9Q8F - chain A; structure by X-ray diffraction, 1.50 A resolution.

== Chain A ==
Name: Cryptochrome/photolyase family protein
Source organism: Caulobacter vibrioides
UniProt: Q9AAF5 (Q9AAF5_CAUVC); residues 1-509 here = UniProt positions 1-509
Chain sequence (509 residues; row label = number of the first residue in the row):
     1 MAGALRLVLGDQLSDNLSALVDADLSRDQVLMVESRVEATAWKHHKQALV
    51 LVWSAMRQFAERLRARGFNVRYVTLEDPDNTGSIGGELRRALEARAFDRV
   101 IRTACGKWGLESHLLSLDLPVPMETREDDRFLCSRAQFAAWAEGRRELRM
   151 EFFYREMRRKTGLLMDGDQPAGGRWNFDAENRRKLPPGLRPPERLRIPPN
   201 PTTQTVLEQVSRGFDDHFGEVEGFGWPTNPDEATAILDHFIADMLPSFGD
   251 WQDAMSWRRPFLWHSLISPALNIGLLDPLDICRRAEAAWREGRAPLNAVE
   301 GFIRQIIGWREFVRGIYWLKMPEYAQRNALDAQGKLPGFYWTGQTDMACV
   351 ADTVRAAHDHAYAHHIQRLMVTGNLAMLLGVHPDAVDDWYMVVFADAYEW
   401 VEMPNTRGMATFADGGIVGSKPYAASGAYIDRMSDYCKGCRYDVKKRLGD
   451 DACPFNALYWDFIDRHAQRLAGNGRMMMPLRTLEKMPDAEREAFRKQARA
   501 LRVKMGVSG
Sequence notes: engineered mutation Ala48 (Lys in Q9AAF5)
Ion coordination: Mg2+ near Asp79 (its only coordinating residue here); 4Fe-4S cluster Fe: Cys349, Cys437, Cys440, Cys453
Small-molecule neighbours:
  - 6,7-dimethyl-8-(1'-D-ribityl) lumazine (DLZ; 1-deoxy-1-(6,7-dimethyl-2,4-dioxo-3,4-dihydropteridin-8(2H)-yl)-D-ribitol): Leu9, Gly10, Asp11, Val33, Glu34, Ser35, Glu38, Ala39, Leu49, Val52, Trp53, Met56, Ile84, Cys105, Gly106, Lys107, Leu110, Tyr398
  - FAD (flavin-adenine dinucleotide): Phe248, His264, Ser265, Leu266, Ile267, Ser268, Leu271, Asn272, Phe302, Gln305, Ile306, Trp309, Arg310, Val313, Tyr362, Ala363, His364, His365, Arg368, Leu369, Tyr390, Asp396, Ala397, Tyr398, Val401, Glu402, Asn405, Thr406, Met409, Ala410
  - 4Fe-4S cluster (SF4): Met347, Ala348, Cys349, Gly427, Ile430, Tyr436, Cys437, Cys440, Tyr442, Val444, Cys453, Pro454, Phe455
From the paper describing this entry:
  - mutagenesis - K48A: decreased binding to 6,7-dimethyl-8-(1'-D-ribityl) lumazine
  - catalytic residues: Asp178, Asp253 (by similarity / conservation)

== Overview ==
Bound to chain A: flavin-adenine dinucleotide, 6,7-dimethyl-8-(1'-D-ribityl) lumazine and 4Fe-4S cluster.
Cys349, Cys437, Cys440 and Cys453 coordinate a 4Fe-4S cluster Fe ion. The paper reports catalytic residues
Asp178 and Asp253; K48A reduces binding to 6,7-dimethyl-8-(1'-D-ribityl) lumazine.
Chain A is Cryptochrome/photolyase family protein (Caulobacter vibrioides); the structure, Structure of the
(6-4) photolyase of Caulobacter crescentus with K48A mutation in its dark adapted and ..., was determined by
X-ray diffraction, deposited together with 9HNK, 9HNL, 9HNM, 9HNN and 9HNO.
